Entry 4JT6 (X-ray diffraction, 3.60 A resolution); this record covers chains B and D.

== Chain B ==
Name: mTOR
Organism: Homo sapiens
UniProt: P42345 (MTOR_HUMAN); residue numbers follow UniProt; this construct covers 1376-2549
Sequence (1174 residues; each row starts with the number of its first residue):
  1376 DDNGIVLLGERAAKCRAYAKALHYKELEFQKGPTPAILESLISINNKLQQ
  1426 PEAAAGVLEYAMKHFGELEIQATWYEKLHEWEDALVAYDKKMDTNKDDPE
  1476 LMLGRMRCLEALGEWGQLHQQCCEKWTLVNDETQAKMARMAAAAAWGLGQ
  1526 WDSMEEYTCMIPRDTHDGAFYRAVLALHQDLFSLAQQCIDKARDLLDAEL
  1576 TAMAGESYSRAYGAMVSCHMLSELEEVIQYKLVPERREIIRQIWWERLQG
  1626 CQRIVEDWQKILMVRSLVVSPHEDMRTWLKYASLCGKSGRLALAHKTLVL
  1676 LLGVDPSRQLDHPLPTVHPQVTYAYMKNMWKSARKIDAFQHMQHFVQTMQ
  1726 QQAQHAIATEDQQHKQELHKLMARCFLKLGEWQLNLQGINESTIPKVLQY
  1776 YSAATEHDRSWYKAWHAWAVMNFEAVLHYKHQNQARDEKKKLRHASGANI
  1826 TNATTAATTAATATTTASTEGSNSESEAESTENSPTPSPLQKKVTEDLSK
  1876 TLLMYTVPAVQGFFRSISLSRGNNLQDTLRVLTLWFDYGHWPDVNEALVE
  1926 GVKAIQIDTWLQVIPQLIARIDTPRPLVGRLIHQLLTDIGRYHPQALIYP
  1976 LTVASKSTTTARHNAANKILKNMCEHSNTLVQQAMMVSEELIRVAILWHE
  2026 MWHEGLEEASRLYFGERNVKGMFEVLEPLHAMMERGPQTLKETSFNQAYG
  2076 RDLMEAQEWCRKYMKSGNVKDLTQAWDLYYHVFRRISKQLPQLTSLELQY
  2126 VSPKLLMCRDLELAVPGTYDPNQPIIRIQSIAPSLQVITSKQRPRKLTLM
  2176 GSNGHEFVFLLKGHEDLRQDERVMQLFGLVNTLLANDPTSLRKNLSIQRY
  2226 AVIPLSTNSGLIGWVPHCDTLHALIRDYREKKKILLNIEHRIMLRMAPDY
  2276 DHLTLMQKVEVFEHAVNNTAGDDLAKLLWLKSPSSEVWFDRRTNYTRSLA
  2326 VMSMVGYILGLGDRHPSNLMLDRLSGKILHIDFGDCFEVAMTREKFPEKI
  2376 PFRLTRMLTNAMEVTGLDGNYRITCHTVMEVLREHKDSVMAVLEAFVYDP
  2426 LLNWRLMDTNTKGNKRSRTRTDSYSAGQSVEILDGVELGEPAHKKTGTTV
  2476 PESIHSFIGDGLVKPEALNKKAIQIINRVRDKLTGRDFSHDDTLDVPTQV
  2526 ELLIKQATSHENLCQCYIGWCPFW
Not modelled in the structure: 1376-1384, 1815-1866, 2437-2491
Residues lining bound ligands: pi-103 (X6K; 3-(4-morpholin-4-ylpyrido[3',2':4,5]furo[3,2-d]pyrimidin-2-yl)phenol): I2163, L2185, K2187, E2190, L2192, D2195, Y2225, I2237, G2238, W2239, V2240, M2345, L2354, I2356, D2357, F2358
Swiss-Prot annotation at these positions:
  - region: V2162 to R2168 (G-loop), K2258 to G2296 (Interaction with MLST8), G2335 to N2343 (Catalytic loop), H2355 to T2380 (Activation loop)
  - binding site (1D-myo-inositol hexakisphosphate): K1662, K1702, R1749
  - binding site (ATP): S2165, Q2167, L2185, K2187, E2190, Y2225, G2238, W2239, V2240, T2245, M2345, I2356
  - binding site (Mg(2+)): N2343, D2357
  - modified residue: S2159 (Phosphoserine), T2164 (Phosphothreonine), T2173 (Phosphothreonine), T2446 (Phosphothreonine), S2448 (Phosphoserine), S2478 (Phosphoserine), S2481 (Phosphoserine)
  - cross-link: K2066 (Glycyl lysine isopeptide (Lys-Gly) (interchain with G-Cter in ubiquitin))
  - natural variant: D1376 (D1376E: Found in a patient with focal epilepsy; uncertain significance), Y1450 (Y1450D: In FCORD2), W1456 (W1456G: In FCORD2), A1459 (A1459D: In FCORD2; A1459S: In FCORD2; uncertain significance), L1460 (L1460P: In FCORD2), C1483 (C1483R: In FCORD2), W1490 (W1490R: In SKS), M1595 (M1595I: In SKS), R1709 (R1709H: In FCORD2; uncertain significance), E1799 (E1799K: In SKS), A1832 (A1832T: In SKS), F1888 (F1888C: In SKS), 10 further natural variant entries in UniProt
  - mutagenesis: K2066 (K2066R: Complete loss ubiquitination by the SCF(FBXO22) complex), S2159 (S2159A: Reduces mTORC1-associated S-2481 autophosphorylation; when associated with A-2164. Reduced activity of the mTORC1 complex; S2159D: Mimics phosphorylation ...), T2164 (T2164A: Reduces mTORC1-associated S-2481 autophosphorylation; when associated with A-2159; T2164E: Stronger phosphorylation of RPS6KB1; when associated with D-2159), T2173 (T2173A: Increased mTOR kinase activity), H2340 (H2340A: Barely detectable kinase activity), D2357 (D2357E: Kinase-dead mutant, loss of interaction with TM4SF5 and loss of lysosome membrane localization; when associated with I-2364), V2364 (V2364I: Kinase-dead mutant, loss of interaction with TM4SF5 and loss of lysosome membrane localization; when associated with E-2357)
What the authors report for this chain:
  - binding site for pi-103: D2195, Y2225
  - mutagenesis - D2338A, H2340A: abolished catalytic activity
  - mutagenesis - I2017V, A2020V, E2419K: increased catalytic activity (citing earlier work)
  - mutagenesis - W2027F: abolished catalytic activity (citing earlier work)
  - specificity-determining residues: L2185, W2239, L2354 (proposed by the authors, not directly observed)

== Chain D ==
Name: mLST8
Organism: Homo sapiens
UniProt: Q9BVC4 (LST8_HUMAN); residues 1-326 here = UniProt positions 1-326
Sequence (326 residues; numbered 1 to 326; the number before each row is that of its first residue):
     1 MNTSPGTVGSDPVILATAGYDHTVRFWQAHSGICTRTVQHQDSQVNALEV
    51 TPDRSMIAAAGYQHIRMYDLNSNNPNPIISYDGVNKNIASVGFHEDGRWM
   101 YTGGEDCTARIWDLRSRNLQCQRIFQVNAPINCVCLHPNQAELIVGDQSG
   151 AIHIWDLKTDHNEQLIPEPEVSITSAHIDPDASYMAAVNSTGNCYVWNLT
   201 GGIGDEVTQLIPKTKIPAHTRYALQCRFSPDSTLLATCSADQTCKIWRTS
   251 NFSLMTELSIKSGNPGESSRGWMWGCAFSGDSQYIVTASSDNLARLWCVE
   301 TGEIKREYGGHQKAVVCLAFNDSVLG
Not modelled in the structure: 1-7, 325-326

== How chain B and chain D interact ==
Contacting residue pairs (39; chain B residue first):
  R2270(B) with K313(D), hydrogen bond (backbone-side chain)
  M2271(B) with Y20(D); K313(D)
  A2272(B) with Y20(D), hydrophobic
  P2273(B) with Y20(D); H22(D)
  D2274(B) with H22(D), salt bridge; D42(D); S43(D), hydrogen bond (side chain-backbone); Q44(D), hydrogen bond (side chain-backbone)
  H2277(B) with Q44(D), hydrogen bond (backbone-side chain); Y62(D); N87(D), hydrogen bond (backbone-side chain)
  L2278(B) with Y20(D), hydrophobic; Q44(D); N87(D), hydrogen bond (backbone-side chain)
  T2279(B) with N46(D); N87(D); E105(D)
  L2280(B) with E105(D)
  M2281(B) with T174(D); Y222(D), hydrophobic; L224(D), hydrophobic; W272(D); W274(D)
  Q2282(B) with Y20(D); Q44(D); N46(D), hydrogen bond; W274(D); V316(D)
  V2284(B) with Y222(D)
  E2285(B) with W272(D); W274(D), hydrogen bond; S290(D), hydrogen bond
  E2288(B) with R221(D), salt bridge; W272(D)
  N2292(B) with S268(D)
  N2293(B) with S268(D)
  E2536(B) with Y222(D), hydrogen bond
Also at the interface, not in a pair above, chain B (19 interface residues in all): V2286, H2289
Also at the interface, not in a pair above, chain D (23 interface residues in all): V45, Q148, R270, G271

== Overview ==
Chain B and chain D form an interface of 19 and 23 residues respectively, with 10 hydrogen bonds and 2 salt
bridges. Among the polar pairs are D2274(B)-H22(D), E2288(B)-R221(D) and R2270(B)-K313(D). The paper reports a
binding site for pi-103 at D2195(B) and Y2225(B); D2338A, H2340A and W2027F of chain B abolish catalytic
activity; 6 substitutions were tested in all.
Chain B is mTOR and chain D is mLST8, both from Homo sapiens; the structure, structure of
mTORDeltaN-mLST8-PI-103 complex, was determined by X-ray diffraction, deposited together with 4JSN, 4JSX,
4JT5, 4JSP and 4JSV.
